1RHU - chains A and B; structure by X-ray diffraction, 2.51 A resolution.

== Chain A ==
Protein: Caspase-3
Organism: Homo sapiens
Notes: EC 3.4.22.-; fragment: p17 subunit
UniProtKB: P42574 (CASP3_HUMAN); the construct lacks a stretch of the UniProt sequence and is renumbered around it, so the offset changes along the chain: 145-156 = UniProt 29-40; 163-175 = UniProt 45-57; 176-222 = UniProt 61-107; 224-247 = UniProt 108-131; 1 more segments
Amino-acid sequence (147 residues; numbered 145 to 297 plus 5 insertion-coded residues; 11 numbers in that range are skipped by the numbering (no residue carries them; nothing is unmodelled there); the number before each row is that of its first residue; a row labelled like 175A-175C holds insertion residues (175A, then the next letters in order)):
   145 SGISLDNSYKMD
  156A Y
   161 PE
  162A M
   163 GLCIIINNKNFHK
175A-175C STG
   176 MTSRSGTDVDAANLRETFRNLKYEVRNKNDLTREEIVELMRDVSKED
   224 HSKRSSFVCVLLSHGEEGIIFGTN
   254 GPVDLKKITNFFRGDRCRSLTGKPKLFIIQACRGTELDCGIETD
Not modelled in the structure: 145-149, 296-297
Covalent attachments: compound 3CY linked to Cys285
Ligand contacts: 3CY ((3S)-3-[({(2S)-5-[(N-acetyl-L-alpha-aspartyl)amino]-4-oxo-1,2,4,5,6,7-hexahydroazepino[3,2,1-hi]indol-2-yl}carbonyl)amino]-5-(benzylsulfanyl)-4-oxopentanoic acid): Met176, Arg179, Ser236, His237, Gly238, Glu239, Gln283, Thr288
Swiss-Prot annotation at these positions:
  - active site: His237, Cys285
  - modified residue: Cys285 (S-nitrosocysteine)

== Chain B ==
Protein: Caspase-3
Organism: Homo sapiens
Notes: EC 3.4.22.-; fragment: p12 subunit
UniProtKB: P42574 (CASP3_HUMAN); the construct has insertions or renumbered stretches relative to UniProt, so the offset changes along the chain: 310-379 = UniProt 176-245; 382-390 = UniProt 258-266; 392-402 = UniProt 267-277
Amino-acid sequence (102 residues; row label = number of the first residue in the row; note: 1 number in that range is skipped by the numbering (no residue carries it; nothing is unmodelled there); a row labelled like 381A-381I holds insertion residues (381A, then the next letters in order)):
   310 SGVDDDMACHKIPVEADFLYAYSTAPGYYSWRNSKDGSWFIQSLCAMLKQ
   360 YADKLEFMHILTRVNRKVAT
  379A E
   380 FE
381A-381I SFSFDATFH
   382 AKKQIPCIV
   392 SMLTKELYFYH
Not modelled in the structure: 310-319, 402
Sequence notes: variant Glu324 (Asp190 in P42574)
Ligand contacts: 3CY ((3S)-3-[({(2S)-5-[(N-acetyl-L-alpha-aspartyl)amino]-4-oxo-1,2,4,5,6,7-hexahydroazepino[3,2,1-hi]indol-2-yl}carbonyl)amino]-5-(benzylsulfanyl)-4-oxopentanoic acid): Tyr338, Ser339, Trp340, Arg341, Asn342, Ser343, Trp348, Glu381, Ser381A, Phe381B, Phe381H
Swiss-Prot annotation at these positions:
  - modified residue: Arg341 (Microbial infection: ADP-riboxanated arginine)

== Chain A / chain B interface ==
Contacting residue pairs (101; chain A residue first):
  Asp150(A) - Lys396(B)
  Asn151(A) - Lys396(B)
  Asn151(A) - Glu397(B)  hydrogen bond (backbone-backbone)
  Ser152(A) - Lys396(B)
  Ser152(A) - Glu397(B)
  Tyr153(A) - Asp326(B)  hydrogen bond
  Tyr153(A) - Leu394(B)
  Tyr153(A) - Thr395(B)  hydrogen bond (side chain-backbone)
  Tyr153(A) - Lys396(B)
  Tyr153(A) - Glu397(B)  hydrogen bond (backbone-backbone)
  Met155(A) - Leu398(B)  hydrophobic
  Met155(A) - Tyr399(B)
  Met162A(A) - Phe400(B)
  Ser178(A) - Arg341(B)
  Arg179(A) - Arg341(B)
  Ser180(A) - Arg341(B)  hydrogen bond (backbone-side chain)
  Ser180(A) - Ser343(B)
  Gly181(A) - Asn342(B)
  Gly181(A) - Ser343(B)
  Gly181(A) - Gly346(B)
  Val184(A) - Lys344(B)
  Val184(A) - Asp345(B)
  Asp185(A) - Gly346(B)
  Asp185(A) - Ser347(B)  hydrogen bond
  Asp185(A) - Ile350(B)
  Asn188(A) - Cys354(B)
  Asn188(A) - Lys358(B)  hydrogen bond
  Leu189(A) - Ile350(B)  hydrophobic
  Leu189(A) - Cys354(B)
  Thr192(A) - Cys354(B)
  Thr192(A) - Leu357(B)
  Thr192(A) - Lys358(B)  hydrogen bond
  Leu196(A) - Ala361(B)  hydrophobic
  Tyr198(A) - Phe400(B)
  Glu240(A) - Pro335(B)
  Glu240(A) - Gly336(B)  hydrogen bond (side chain-backbone)
  Leu258(A) - Tyr331(B)
  Lys259(A) - Glu324(B)  salt bridge
  Thr262(A) - Phe327(B)
  Thr262(A) - Tyr329(B)
  Phe265(A) - Phe327(B)
  Arg266(A) - Val323(B)
  Arg266(A) - Glu324(B)
  Arg266(A) - Phe327(B)
  Gly267(A) - Val323(B)  hydrogen bond (backbone-backbone)
  Asp268(A) - Val323(B)
  Gly275(A) - Asp326(B)
  Lys276(A) - Asp326(B)
  Pro277(A) - Asp326(B)
  Lys278(A) - Ala325(B)
  Lys278(A) - Asp326(B)  hydrogen bond (backbone-backbone)
  Lys278(A) - Phe327(B)
  Lys278(A) - Leu328(B)  hydrogen bond (backbone-backbone)
  Leu279(A) - Leu328(B)
  Leu279(A) - Phe366(B)  hydrophobic
  Leu279(A) - Leu398(B)  hydrophobic
  Phe280(A) - Phe327(B)  hydrophobic
  Phe280(A) - Leu328(B)  hydrogen bond (backbone-backbone)
  Phe280(A) - Tyr329(B)
  Phe280(A) - Ala330(B)  hydrogen bond (backbone-backbone)
  Ile281(A) - Ala330(B)
  Ile281(A) - Phe349(B)  hydrophobic
  Ile281(A) - Leu353(B)  hydrophobic
  Ile282(A) - Ala330(B)  hydrogen bond (backbone-backbone)
  Ile282(A) - Tyr331(B)
  Ile282(A) - Ser332(B)  hydrogen bond (backbone-backbone)
  Gln283(A) - Ser332(B)  hydrogen bond
  Gln283(A) - Ser339(B)  hydrogen bond
  Gln283(A) - Trp340(B)
  Gln283(A) - Ser347(B)
  Gln283(A) - Phe349(B)
  Ala284(A) - Ser332(B)  hydrogen bond (backbone-side chain)
  Ala284(A) - Thr333(B)
  Ala284(A) - Ser339(B)
  Cys285(A) - Tyr337(B)
  Cys285(A) - Ser339(B)
  Arg286(A) - Tyr331(B)
  Arg286(A) - Thr333(B)  hydrogen bond (side chain-backbone)
  Arg286(A) - Ala334(B)
  Arg286(A) - Pro335(B)
  Arg286(A) - Gly336(B)  hydrogen bond (backbone-backbone)
  Arg286(A) - Tyr337(B)  hydrogen bond (backbone-backbone)
  Arg286(A) - Cys388(B)
  Gly287(A) - Gly336(B)
  Gly287(A) - Tyr337(B)  hydrogen bond (backbone-backbone)
  Gly287(A) - Tyr338(B)
  Thr288(A) - Gly336(B)
  Thr288(A) - Tyr338(B)
  Glu289(A) - Gly336(B)  hydrogen bond (backbone-backbone)
  Glu289(A) - Tyr337(B)
  Glu289(A) - Tyr338(B)  hydrogen bond (backbone-backbone)
  Leu290(A) - Tyr337(B)
  Leu290(A) - Tyr338(B)  hydrophobic
  Leu290(A) - Thr381G(B)
  Leu290(A) - Phe381H(B)  hydrophobic
  Asp291(A) - Tyr337(B)
  Asp291(A) - Lys383(B)
  Asp291(A) - Lys384(B)  hydrogen bond (backbone-backbone)
  Cys292(A) - Ala382(B)
  Cys292(A) - Lys383(B)  hydrogen bond
  Gly293(A) - Lys384(B)
Other interface residues (no listed pair), chain A (48 interface residues in all): Thr182, Phe193, Leu235, Thr274
Other interface residues (no listed pair), chain B (47 interface residues in all): Ile321

== Summary ==
48 residues of chain A face 47 of chain B across their interface, with 27 hydrogen bonds and 1 salt bridge.
Among the polar pairs are Lys259(A)-Glu324(B), Tyr153(A)-Asp326(B) and Tyr153(A)-Thr395(B). Chain B binds
compound 3CY. Compound 3CY is covalently linked to Cys285(A).
Chain A is Caspase-3 and chain B is Caspase-3, both from Homo sapiens; the structure, Crystal structure of the
complex of caspase-3 with a 5,6,7 tricyclic peptidomimetic inhibitor, was determined by X-ray diffraction,
deposited together with 1RE1, 1RHJ, 1RHK, 1RHM, 1RHQ and 1RHR.
